3CCR - chains B and 0 of the 31 polymer chains in the assembly; structure by X-ray diffraction, 3.00 A resolution.

== Chain B ==
Molecule: 50S ribosomal protein L3P
Organism: Haloarcula marismortui
UniProtKB: P20279 (RL3_HALMA); residues 0-337 here correspond to UniProt positions 1-338 (UniProt number = residue number + 1)
Sequence (338 residues; each row starts with the number of its first residue; numbering starts at 0):
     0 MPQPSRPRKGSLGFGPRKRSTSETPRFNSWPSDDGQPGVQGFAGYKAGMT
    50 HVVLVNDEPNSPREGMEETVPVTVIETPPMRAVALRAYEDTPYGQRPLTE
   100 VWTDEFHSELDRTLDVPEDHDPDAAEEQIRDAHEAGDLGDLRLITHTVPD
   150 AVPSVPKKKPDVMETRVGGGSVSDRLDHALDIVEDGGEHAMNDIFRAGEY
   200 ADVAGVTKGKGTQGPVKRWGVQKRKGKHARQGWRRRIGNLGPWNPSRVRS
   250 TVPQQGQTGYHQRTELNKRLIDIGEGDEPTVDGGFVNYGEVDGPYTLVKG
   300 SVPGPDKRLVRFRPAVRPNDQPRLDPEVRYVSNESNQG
Not modelled in the structure: 0
Metal / ion sites: Na+ near Gln230 (its only coordinating residue here); Sr2+ site 1: Gln230 (shared with G836(0), U2615(0) of chain 0); Sr2+ site 2 near Ser245 (its only coordinating residue here)

== Chain 0 ==
Molecule: 23S ribosomal RNA
Organism: Haloarcula marismortui
Notes: engineered mutation(s): G2099A, A2488C
Sequence (2923 nucleotides; row label = number of the first residue in the row):
     1 GUUGGCUACUAUGCCAGCUGGUGGAUUGCUCGGCUCAGGCGCUGAUGAAG
    51 GACGUGCCAAGCUGCGAUAAGCUGUGGGGAGCCGCACGGAGGCGAAGAAC
   101 CACAGAUUUCCGAAUGAGAAUCUCUCUAACAAUUGCUUCGCGCAAUGAGG
   151 AACCCCGAGAACUGAAACAUCUCAGUAUCGGGAGGAACAGAAAACGCAAC
   201 GUGAUGUCGUUAGUAACCGCGAGUGAACGCGAUACAGCCCAAACCGAAGC
   251 CCUCACGGGCAAUGUGGUGUCAGGGCUACCUCUCAUCAGCCGACCGUCUU
   301 CACGAAGUCUCUUGGAAUAGAGCGUGAUACAGGGUGACAACCCCGUACUG
   351 AAGACCAGUACGCUGUGCGGUAGUGCCAGAGUAGCGGGGGUUGGAUAUCC
   401 CUCGCGAAUAACGCAGGCAUCGACUGCGAAGGCUAAACACAACCUGAGAC
   451 CGAUAGUGAACAAGUAGUGUGAACGAACGCUGCAAAGUACCCUCAGAAGG
   501 GAGGCGAAAUAGAGCAUGAAAUCAGUUGGCGAUCGAGCGACAGGGCAUAC
   551 AAGGUCCCUUGACGAAUGACCGAGACGCGAGUCUCCAGUAAGACUCACGG
   601 GAAGCCGAUGUUCUGUCGUACGUUUUGAAAAACGAGCCAGGGAGUGUGUC
   651 UGUAUGGCAAGUCUAACCGGAGUAUCCGGGGAGGCACAGGGAAACCGACA
   701 UGGCCGCAGGGCUUUGCCCGAGGGCCGCCGUCUUCAAGGGCGGGGAGCCA
   751 UGUGGACACGACCCGAAUCCGGACGAUCUACGCAUGGACAAGAUGAAGCG
   801 UGCCGAAAGGCACGUGGAAGUCUGUUAGAGUUGGUGUCCUACAAUACCCU
   851 CUCGUGAUCUAUGUGUAGGGGUGAAAGGCCCAUCGAGUCCGGCAACAGCU
   901 GGUUCCAAUCGAAACAUGUCGAAGCAUGACCUCCGCCGAGGUAGUCUGUG
   951 AGGUAGAGCGACCGAUUGGUGUGUCCGCCUCCGAGAGGAGUCGGCACACC
  1001 UGUCAAACUCCAAACUUACAGACGCUGUUUGACGCGGGGAUUCCGGUGCG
  1051 CGGGGUAAGCCUGUGUACCAGGAGGGGAACAACCCAGAGAUAGGUUAAGG
  1101 UCCCCAAGUGUGGAUUAAGUGUAAUCCUCUGAAGGUGGUCUCGAGCCCUA
  1151 GACAGCCGGGAGGUGAGCUUAGAAGCAGCUACCCUCUAAGAAAAGCGUAA
  1201 CAGCUUACCGGCCGAGGUUUGAGGCGCCCAAAAUGAUCGGGACUCAAAUC
  1251 CACCACCGAGACCUGUCCGUACCACUCAUACUGGUAAUCGAGUAGAUUGG
  1301 CGCUCUAAUUGGAUGGAAGCAGGGGCGAGAGCUCCUGUGGACCGAUUAGU
  1351 GACGAAAAUCCUGGCCAUAGUAGCAGCGAUAGUCGGGUGAGAACCCCGAC
  1401 GGCCUAAUGGAUAAGGGUUCCUCAGCACUGCUGAUCAGCUGAGGGUUAGC
  1451 CGGUCCUAAGUCUCACCGCAACUCGACUGAGACGAAAUGGGAAACAGGUU
  1501 AAUAUUCCUGUGCCAUCAUGCAGUGAAAGUUGACGCCCUGGGGUCGAUCA
  1551 CGCCGGGCAUUCGCCCGGUCGAACCGUCCAACUCCGUGGAAGCCGUAAUG
  1601 GCAGGAAGCGGACGAACGGCGGCAUAGGGAAACGUGAUUCAACCUGGGGC
  1651 CCAUGAAAAGACGAGCAUGAUGUCCGUACCGAGAACCGACACAGGUGUCC
  1701 AUGGCGGCGAAAGCCAAGGCCUGUCGGGAGCAACCAACGUUAGGGAAUUC
  1751 GGCAAGUUAGUCCCGUACCUUCGGAAGAAGGGAUGCCUGCUCCGGAACGG
  1801 AGCAGGUCGCAGUGACUCGGAAGCUCGGACUGUCUAGUAACAACAUAGGU
  1851 GACCGCAAAUCCGCAAGGACUCGUACGGUCACUGAAUCCUGCCCAGUGCA
  1901 GGUAUCUGAACACCUCGUACAAGAGGACGAAGGACCUGUCAACGGCGGGG
  1951 GUAACUAUGACCCUCUUAAGGUAGCGUAGUACCUUGCCGCAUCAGUAGCG
  2001 GCUUGCAUGAAUGGAUUAACCAGAGCUUCACUGUCCCAACGUUGGGCCCG
  2051 GUGAACUGUACAUUCCAGUGCGGAGUCUGGAGACACCCAGGGGGAAGCAA
  2101 AGACCCUAUGGAGCUUUACUGCAGGCUGUCGCUGAGACGUGGUCGCCGAU
  2151 GUGCAGCAUAGGUAGGAGUCGUUACAGAGGUACCCGCGCUAGCGGGCCAC
  2201 CCAGACAACAGUGAAAUACUACCCGUCGGUGACUGCGACUCUCACUCCGG
  2251 GAGGAGGACACCGAUAGCCGGGCAGUUUGACUGGGGCGGUACGCGCUCGA
  2301 AAAGAUAUCGAGCGCGCCCUAUGGUCAUCUCAGCCGGGACAGAGACCCGG
  2351 CGAAGAGUGCAAGAGCAAAAGAUGACUUGACAGUGUUCUUCCCAACGAGG
  2401 AACGCUGACGCGAAAGCGUGGUCUAGCGAACCAAUUAGCCUGCUUGAUGC
  2451 GGGCAAUUGAUGACAGAAAAGCUACCCUAGGGAUAACCGAGUCGUCACUC
  2501 GCAAGAGCACAUAUCGACCGAGUGGCUUGCUACCUCGAUGUCGGUUCCCU
  2551 CCAUCCUGCCCGUGCAGAAGCGGGCAAGGGUGAGGUUGUUCGCCUAUUAA
  2601 AGGAGGUCGUGAGCUGGGUUUAGACCGUCGUGAGACAGGUCGGCUGCUAU
  2651 CUACUGGGUGUGUAAUGGUGUCUGACAAGAACGACCGUAUAGUACGAGAG
  2701 GAACUACGGUUGGUGGCCACUGGUGUACCGGUUGUUCGAGAGAGCACGUG
  2751 CCGGGUAGCCACGCCACACGGGGUAAGAGCUGAACGCAUCUAAGCUCGAA
  2801 ACCCACUUGGAAAAGAGACACCGCCGAGGUCCCGCGUACAAGACGCGGUC
  2851 GAUAGACUCGGGGUGUGCGCGUCGAGGUAACGAGACGUUAAGCCCACGAG
  2901 CACUAACAGACCAAAGCCAUCAU
Not modelled in the structure: 1-9, 126-127, 715, 971-998, 1560, 1952-1963, 2137-2236, 2339-2343, 2665-2666, 2915-2923
Modified / non-standard residues: 1MA (6-hydro-1-methyladenosine-5'-monophosphate) at position 628, OMU (o2'-methyluridine 5'-monophosphate) at position 2587, OMG (o2'-methylguanosine-5'-monophosphate) at position 2588, UR3 (3-methyluridine-5'-monophoshate) at position 2619, PSU (pseudouridine-5'-monophosphate) at position 2621
Metal / ion sites: Na+ site 1: U12 (shared with 2 residues of chain R); Mg2+ site 1 near G28 (its only coordinating residue here); Na+ site 2: C40, G41, C443; Na+ site 3: A45, U146; Na+ site 4: G56, A59, G61; Sr2+ site 1: A86, C87 (shared with 1 residue of chain T); Na+ site 5 near U108 (its only coordinating residue here); Mg2+ site 2 near U115 (its only coordinating residue here); Na+ site 6 near C141 (its only coordinating residue here); Mg2+ site 3: C162, U163, U2276; Na+ site 7: A165, A166, A167; Mg2+ site 4: A166, G219; 68 more Mg2+ sites not listed; 54 more Na+ sites not listed; 2 more K+ sites not listed; 51 more Sr2+ sites not listed

== Interface between chain B and chain 0 ==
Pairs across the interface (329; chain B residue first):
  Pro1(B) with C2591(0), phosphate contact
  Gln2(B) with U2545(0), hydrogen bond to the phosphate; U2546(0), hydrogen bond to the base; C2547(0), base contact
  Pro3(B) with G2582(0), phosphate contact; A2583(0), phosphate contact
  Ser4(B) with U2581(0), phosphate contact; G2582(0), hydrogen bond to the phosphate
  Arg5(B) with C2547(0), salt bridge to the phosphate; C2548(0), salt bridge to the phosphate; U2581(0), hydrogen bond to the phosphate
  Pro6(B) with G2580(0), phosphate contact; G2713(0), sugar contact
  Arg7(B) with C2548(0), phosphate contact; C2549(0), salt bridge to the phosphate; U2714(0), phosphate contact
  Lys8(B) with C2547(0), phosphate contact; C2548(0), hydrogen bond to the phosphate
  Gly9(B) with U2714(0), hydrogen bond to the phosphate; G2715(0), phosphate contact
  Ser10(B) with A2681(0), hydrogen bond to the base; U2714(0), hydrogen bond to the phosphate; G2715(0), hydrogen bond to the phosphate
  Leu11(B) with A2678(0), hydrogen bond to the sugar; G2679(0), sugar contact
  Gly12(B) with A2678(0), base contact; G2679(0), sugar contact; U2807(0), base contact; U2808(0), sugar contact
  Phe13(B) with U2714(0), sugar contact; G2715(0), sugar contact; U2807(0), sugar contact; U2808(0), sugar contact
  Gly14(B) with U2808(0), hydrogen bond to the sugar; G2809(0), sugar contact
  Pro15(B) with G2656(0), phosphate contact; G2809(0), sugar contact
  Arg16(B) with G2656(0), hydrogen bond to the phosphate; G2715(0), salt bridge to the phosphate
  Lys17(B) with G2656(0), phosphate contact; G2657(0), phosphate contact; G2809(0), phosphate contact; G2810(0), salt bridge to the phosphate
  Arg18(B) with G2657(0), hydrogen bond to the phosphate; G2658(0), salt bridge to the phosphate; C2839(0), phosphate contact; G2842(0), hydrogen bond to the base; A2843(0), hydrogen bond to the base
  Thr20(B) with G2810(0), hydrogen bond to the phosphate
  Glu22(B) with U2837(0), base contact; G2845(0), sugar contact
  Arg25(B) with U2671(0), salt bridge to the phosphate; C2672(0), salt bridge to the phosphate
  Asn27(B) with U2807(0), hydrogen bond to the phosphate; U2808(0), hydrogen bond to the phosphate
  Ser28(B) with C2806(0), hydrogen bond to the phosphate; U2807(0), phosphate contact
  Lys45(B) with C2717(0), hydrogen bond to the phosphate; C2718(0), salt bridge to the phosphate
  Met48(B) with C2717(0), sugar contact; C2718(0), sugar contact; A2719(0), sugar contact
  Thr49(B) with A2719(0), hydrogen bond to the sugar
  His50(B) with A2719(0), hydrogen bond to the sugar
  Glu57(B) with G2708(0), phosphate contact
  Asn59(B) with C2707(0), phosphate contact; G2708(0), phosphate contact
  Pro70(B) with A2719(0), base contact; C2764(0), sugar contact
  Arg85(B) with G2670(0), base contact; U2671(0), hydrogen bond to the base; C2672(0), hydrogen bond to the sugar; C2819(0), hydrogen bond to the base
  Tyr87(B) with C2672(0), hydrogen bond to the sugar; U2673(0), sugar contact
  Tyr92(B) with G2674(0), sugar contact; G2815(0), hydrogen bond to the base
  Gly93(B) with G2674(0), phosphate contact
  Gln94(B) with U2673(0), hydrogen bond to the sugar; G2674(0), hydrogen bond to the phosphate
  Arg95(B) with G2817(0), hydrogen bond to the sugar; A2818(0), sugar contact
  Pro96(B) with C2672(0), sugar contact; A2818(0), hydrogen bond to the sugar; C2819(0), sugar contact
  Leu97(B) with C2819(0), phosphate contact; A2820(0), phosphate contact
  Thr98(B) with C2819(0), sugar contact; A2820(0), hydrogen bond to the phosphate
  Glu99(B) with G2670(0), base contact; C2819(0), hydrogen bond to the sugar; A2820(0), sugar contact
  Trp101(B) with A2820(0), hydrogen bond to the sugar
  Arg111(B) with G2847(0), salt bridge to the phosphate; G2848(0), salt bridge to the phosphate
  Thr112(B) with U2669(0), hydrogen bond to the sugar; G2670(0), sugar contact
  Leu113(B) with U2669(0), sugar contact; G2670(0), sugar contact
  Asp114(B) with G2668(0), hydrogen bond to the base; U2669(0), sugar contact; C2821(0), hydrogen bond to the sugar; C2822(0), sugar contact; A2827(0), hydrogen bond to the sugar; G2828(0), sugar contact
  Val115(B) with C2821(0), hydrogen bond to the sugar; C2822(0), sugar contact
  Pro116(B) with C2821(0), sugar contact
  Glu117(B) with C2821(0), phosphate contact; C2822(0), hydrogen bond to the phosphate; G2823(0), phosphate contact
  Asp118(B) with C2822(0), hydrogen bond to the phosphate
  His119(B) with A2820(0), phosphate contact; C2821(0), salt bridge to the phosphate
  Arg141(B) with C2672(0), phosphate contact; U2673(0), salt bridge to the phosphate
  Ile143(B) with U2671(0), sugar contact
  Pro155(B) with U2837(0), base contact; C2846(0), sugar contact; G2847(0), sugar contact; U2853(0), phosphate contact
  Lys156(B) with U2837(0), base contact; C2846(0), salt bridge to the phosphate; G2847(0), phosphate contact
  Lys157(B) with G2847(0), hydrogen bond to the phosphate; G2848(0), salt bridge to the phosphate; G2851(0), hydrogen bond to the phosphate; A2852(0), salt bridge to the phosphate
  Lys158(B) with C2846(0), phosphate contact; G2847(0), hydrogen bond to the phosphate
  Val161(B) with G2670(0), sugar contact; U2671(0), phosphate contact
  Glu163(B) with U2671(0), hydrogen bond to the sugar; C2672(0), hydrogen bond to the phosphate
  Thr206(B) with G2716(0), sugar contact; C2717(0), phosphate contact
  Lys207(B) with C2717(0), hydrogen bond to the phosphate; C2718(0), salt bridge to the phosphate; C2759(0), salt bridge to the phosphate; A2838(0), phosphate contact
  Gly208(B) with A2838(0), hydrogen bond to the phosphate; C2839(0), phosphate contact
  Lys209(B) with C2760(0), salt bridge to the phosphate; C2839(0), phosphate contact
  Gly210(B) with C2839(0), hydrogen bond to the phosphate; A2840(0), phosphate contact
  Thr211(B) with A1732(0), hydrogen bond to the sugar; A1733(0), sugar contact; A2840(0), hydrogen bond to the phosphate
  Gln212(B) with A1732(0), sugar contact; A1733(0), sugar contact
  Gly213(B) with A1733(0), hydrogen bond to the phosphate; C1734(0), phosphate contact
  Lys216(B) with C2760(0), salt bridge to the phosphate
  Arg217(B) with U2655(0), hydrogen bond to the sugar; G2656(0), hydrogen bond to the phosphate
  Val220(B) with C2547(0), phosphate contact
  Gln221(B) with A2038(0), phosphate contact; U2546(0), sugar contact; C2547(0), hydrogen bond to the phosphate
  Lys222(B) with A2038(0), hydrogen bond to the phosphate; A2039(0), phosphate contact
  Arg223(B) with G2613(0), hydrogen bond to the sugar; C2614(0), hydrogen bond to the sugar
  Lys224(B) with C2035(0), phosphate contact; C2036(0), salt bridge to the phosphate; C2037(0), hydrogen bond to the phosphate; A2038(0), salt bridge to the phosphate
  Gly225(B) with U2034(0), hydrogen bond to the phosphate; C2035(0), hydrogen bond to the phosphate
  Lys226(B) with U835(0), phosphate contact; G1751(0), hydrogen bond to the base; C1753(0), sugar contact; U2615(0), phosphate contact; G2616(0), salt bridge to the phosphate
  His227(B) with G2544(0), base contact; C2614(0), hydrogen bond to the sugar; U2615(0), hydrogen bond to the sugar
  Arg229(B) with G834(0), phosphate contact; U835(0), salt bridge to the phosphate; G836(0), phosphate contact; C1753(0), hydrogen bond to the base; A1754(0), hydrogen bond to the sugar
  Gln230(B) with U835(0), hydrogen bond to the phosphate; G836(0), phosphate contact; U837(0), phosphate contact; C2614(0), phosphate contact; U2615(0), phosphate contact
  Gly231(B) with C1735(0), phosphate contact; A1736(0), phosphate contact
  Trp232(B) with C1735(0), phosphate contact; G2092(0), hydrogen bond to the phosphate; G2613(0), sugar contact; C2614(0), sugar contact
  Arg233(B) with C1735(0), hydrogen bond to the phosphate; A1736(0), salt bridge to the phosphate
  Arg234(B) with C1734(0), salt bridge to the phosphate; C1735(0), hydrogen bond to the phosphate; A2039(0), salt bridge to the phosphate
  Arg235(B) with C1734(0), hydrogen bond to the sugar; C1735(0), salt bridge to the phosphate; G2091(0), hydrogen bond to the phosphate; G2092(0), salt bridge to the phosphate
  Ile236(B) with U2546(0), sugar contact
  Gly237(B) with U2546(0), hydrogen bond to the sugar; G2613(0), base contact
  Asn238(B) with G2093(0), phosphate contact; U2546(0), base contact; C2547(0), hydrogen bond to the base; G2609(0), base contact; U2610(0), base contact
  Leu239(B) with G2091(0), base contact; G2092(0), phosphate contact; G2093(0), hydrogen bond to the phosphate
  Gly240(B) with G2093(0), sugar contact; G2609(0), base contact
  Pro241(B) with G2093(0), hydrogen bond to the sugar; C2548(0), base contact; G2606(0), base contact; G2609(0), base contact
  Trp242(B) with G2093(0), sugar contact; G2094(0), sugar contact; A2096(0), sugar contact; U2539(0), base contact; U2607(0), stacking on the base; G2609(0), hydrogen bond to the sugar; U2610(0), phosphate contact
  Asn243(B) with U1234(0), base contact; G2606(0), hydrogen bond to the sugar; U2607(0), hydrogen bond to the phosphate
  Pro244(B) with U1234(0), base contact; C2066(0), phosphate contact; G2093(0), hydrogen bond to the sugar
  Ser245(B) with G2093(0), hydrogen bond to the base; G2094(0), sugar contact
  Arg246(B) with U1234(0), hydrogen bond to the base; C2065(0), hydrogen bond to the phosphate; C2066(0), salt bridge to the phosphate; G2093(0), hydrogen bond to the sugar; A2653(0), sugar contact
  Val247(B) with G2093(0), base contact; A2653(0), hydrogen bond to the sugar; C2654(0), sugar contact
  Arg248(B) with U1234(0), hydrogen bond to the sugar; C2548(0), sugar contact; C2549(0), hydrogen bond to the sugar; C2654(0), hydrogen bond to the sugar
  Ser249(B) with C2654(0), phosphate contact; U2655(0), phosphate contact
  Thr250(B) with C2548(0), hydrogen bond to the sugar; C2549(0), sugar contact
  Val251(B) with C2548(0), sugar contact
  Pro252(B) with C2547(0), phosphate contact; C2548(0), sugar contact
  Gln253(B) with G2090(0), hydrogen bond to the base; G2091(0), hydrogen bond to the base; C2654(0), hydrogen bond to the sugar; U2655(0), hydrogen bond to the sugar
  Gln254(B) with A1733(0), sugar contact; G2090(0), sugar contact; U2655(0), hydrogen bond to the sugar
  Gly255(B) with G2656(0), sugar contact
  Gln256(B) with G2656(0), hydrogen bond to the sugar; G2657(0), sugar contact; C2839(0), phosphate contact
  Tyr259(B) with A2838(0), sugar contact; C2844(0), sugar contact
  His260(B) with G2716(0), salt bridge to the phosphate
  Gln261(B) with U2808(0), hydrogen bond to the phosphate; G2809(0), phosphate contact
  Arg262(B) with G2715(0), hydrogen bond to the phosphate; G2716(0), salt bridge to the phosphate
  Thr263(B) with U2807(0), hydrogen bond to the phosphate; U2808(0), hydrogen bond to the phosphate
  Glu264(B) with G2715(0), hydrogen bond to the base; G2716(0), hydrogen bond to the sugar
  Leu265(B) with A2766(0), hydrogen bond to the sugar; C2767(0), sugar contact
  Asn266(B) with A2766(0), sugar contact; C2767(0), hydrogen bond to the phosphate
  Lys267(B) with C2765(0), hydrogen bond to the sugar; A2766(0), sugar contact
  Asp281(B) with G2861(0), hydrogen bond to the sugar
  Gly282(B) with G2860(0), hydrogen bond to the base; G2861(0), hydrogen bond to the sugar; G2898(0), sugar contact
  Phe284(B) with C2897(0), sugar contact; G2898(0), sugar contact
  Val285(B) with A2757(0), phosphate contact; C2897(0), sugar contact
  Asn286(B) with C2897(0), hydrogen bond to the sugar; G2898(0), phosphate contact
  Tyr287(B) with G2898(0), sugar contact
  Gly288(B) with G2898(0), phosphate contact
  Glu289(B) with G2898(0), sugar contact; A2899(0), sugar contact
  Lys298(B) with C2765(0), sugar contact; A2766(0), salt bridge to the phosphate
  Gly299(B) with C2765(0), sugar contact
  Ser300(B) with G2716(0), hydrogen bond to the base; C2717(0), sugar contact; C2765(0), hydrogen bond to the base
  Val301(B) with C2717(0), sugar contact
  Pro302(B) with G2716(0), sugar contact; C2717(0), sugar contact
  Gly303(B) with C2717(0), hydrogen bond to the phosphate
  Pro304(B) with U2837(0), sugar contact
  Asp305(B) with C2718(0), phosphate contact
  Lys306(B) with U2837(0), salt bridge to the phosphate
  Arg307(B) with U2837(0), hydrogen bond to the phosphate; A2838(0), salt bridge to the phosphate
  Arg312(B) with U2807(0), salt bridge to the phosphate
  Arg316(B) with C2682(0), salt bridge to the phosphate; C2767(0), hydrogen bond to the phosphate; A2768(0), hydrogen bond to the phosphate; C2806(0), sugar contact
  Asn318(B) with C2767(0), phosphate contact; A2768(0), hydrogen bond to the phosphate
  Ser334(B) with G2861(0), hydrogen bond to the sugar; G2862(0), hydrogen bond to the phosphate
  Asn335(B) with A2719(0), sugar contact; A2757(0), phosphate contact
  Gln336(B) with U2756(0), phosphate contact; A2757(0), phosphate contact; G2861(0), hydrogen bond to the base; G2862(0), sugar contact; C2897(0), hydrogen bond to the base
  Gly337(B) with U2756(0), phosphate contact; A2757(0), phosphate contact
Also at the interface, not in a pair above, chain B (145 interface residues in all): Ser19, Gly47, Val154, Met162, Val215, Gly283, Val315
Also at the interface, not in a pair above, chain 0 (124 interface residues in all): C1750, A2089, A2095, A2680, G2712, G2758, G2863

== In short ==
The interface between chain B and chain 0 involves 145 residues on one side and 124 on the other, with 119
hydrogen bonds, 37 salt bridges and 1 aromatic stacking contact. Polar contacts include Gln2(B)-U2546(0),
Ser10(B)-A2681(0) and Arg18(B)-G2842(0).
Here chain B is 50S ribosomal protein L3P and chain 0 is 23S ribosomal RNA, both from Haloarcula marismortui.
Entry 3CCR (Structure of Anisomycin resistant 50S Ribosomal Subunit: 23S rRNA mutation A2488C. Density for
anisomycin is visible ...) was determined by X-ray diffraction together with 3CC2, 3CC4, 3CC7, 3CCE, 3CCJ,
3CCL and 6 further entries from the same study.
